PDB entry 6ACU | electron microscopy, 3.40 A resolution | chains B and D of the 4 polymer chains in the assembly

# Chain B
Protein: VP2
From: Coxsackievirus A10
UniProt: A0A1V0FT21 (A0A1V0FT21_9ENTO); residues 1-255 here correspond to UniProt positions 70-324 (UniProt number = residue number + 69)
Chain sequence (255 residues; each row starts with the number of its first residue):
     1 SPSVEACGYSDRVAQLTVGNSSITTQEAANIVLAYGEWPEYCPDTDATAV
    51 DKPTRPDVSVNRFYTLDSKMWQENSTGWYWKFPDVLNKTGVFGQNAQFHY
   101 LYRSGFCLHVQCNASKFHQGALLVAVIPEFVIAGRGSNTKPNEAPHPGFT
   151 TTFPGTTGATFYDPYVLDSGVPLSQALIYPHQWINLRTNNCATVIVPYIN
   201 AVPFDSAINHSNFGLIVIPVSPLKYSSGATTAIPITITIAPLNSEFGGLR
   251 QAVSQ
Not modelled in the structure: 1-9, 141-142, 255

# Chain D
Protein: VP4
From: Coxsackievirus A10
UniProt: Q75Q92 (Q75Q92_9ENTO); residues 1-69 here = UniProt positions 1-69
Chain sequence (69 residues; row label = number of the first residue in the row):
     1 MGAQVSTQKSGSHETGNVATGGSTINFTNINYYKDSYAASATRQDFTQDP
    51 KKFTQPVLDSIRELSAPLN
Not modelled in the structure: 1-28

# How chain B and chain D interact
Residue-residue contacts - 15 pairs, chain B then chain D:
  Asp-11(B) / Asp-59(D)
  Asp-11(B) / Pro-67(D)
  Ala-29(B) / Leu-68(D)
  Asn-30(B) / Val-57(D)
  Asn-30(B) / Asp-59(D)  hydrogen bond (side chain-backbone)
  Ile-31(B) / Val-57(D)
  Ile-31(B) / Leu-58(D)  hydrogen bond (backbone-backbone)
  Val-32(B) / Pro-56(D)
  Val-32(B) / Val-57(D)  hydrophobic
  Leu-33(B) / Pro-56(D)  hydrogen bond (backbone-backbone)
  Leu-33(B) / Leu-58(D)  hydrophobic
  Tyr-35(B) / Lys-52(D)
  Tyr-35(B) / Phe-53(D)  hydrophobic
  Trp-38(B) / Leu-58(D)  hydrophobic
  Thr-188(B) / Leu-68(D)
Other interface residues (no listed pair), chain B (12 interface residues in all): Ser-10, Arg-12, Gly-36
Other interface residues (no listed pair), chain D (9 interface residues in all): Asn-69

# Summary
The interface between chain B and chain D involves 12 residues on one side and 9 on the other, with 3 hydrogen
bonds. Polar pairs include Asn-30(B)/Asp-59(D), Ile-31(B)/Leu-58(D) and Leu-33(B)/Pro-56(D).
Chain B is VP2 and chain D is VP4, both from Coxsackievirus A10; the structure, The structure of CVA10 virus
mature virion, was determined by electron microscopy (same publication as 6ACW, 6ACY, 6ACZ, 6AD0 and 6AD1).
